Entry 4IVY (X-ray diffraction, 1.95 A resolution); this record covers chains A and B of the 4 polymer chains in the assembly.

[Chain A (and B)]
Molecule: Estrogen receptor
Source organism: Homo sapiens
Notes: fragment: Ligand-binding Domain; chain B of this document is another copy of the same molecule, construct and numbering; everything in this record applies to it too
UniProt: P03372 (ESR1_HUMAN); residues 303-549 here = UniProt positions 303-549
Sequence (247 residues; row label = number of the first residue in the row):
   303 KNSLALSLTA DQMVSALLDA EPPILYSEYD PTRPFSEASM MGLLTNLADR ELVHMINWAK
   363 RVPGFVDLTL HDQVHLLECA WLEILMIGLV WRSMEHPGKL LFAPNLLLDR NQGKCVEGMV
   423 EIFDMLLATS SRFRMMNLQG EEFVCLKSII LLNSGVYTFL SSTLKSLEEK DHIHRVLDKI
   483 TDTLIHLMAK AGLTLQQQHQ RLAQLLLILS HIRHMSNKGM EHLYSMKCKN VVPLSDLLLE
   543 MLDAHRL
Unresolved in the structure: 303, 415-417, 460-472, 549 (chain B: 303-304, 416-420, 461-467, 549)
Sequence notes: engineered mutation Ser-537 (Tyr in P03372)
Small-molecule neighbours: 1GT (4-[1-(but-3-en-1-yl)-7-(trifluoromethyl)-1H-indazol-3-yl]benzene-1,3-diol): Met-343, Leu-346, Thr-347, Leu-349, Ala-350, Glu-353, Leu-384, Leu-387, Met-388, Leu-391, Arg-394, Phe-404, Met-421, Ile-424, Phe-425, Leu-428, Gly-521, His-524, Leu-525, Met-528

[Interface between chain A and chain B]
Contacting residue pairs (52):
  Ala-430(A) with Tyr-459(B)
  Arg-434(A) with Tyr-459(B), hydrogen bond; His-476(B)
  Ile-451(A) with Leu-509(B), hydrophobic
  Asn-455(A) with Leu-509(B); His-513(B), hydrogen bond (backbone-side chain)
  Ser-456(A) with His-513(B)
  Val-458(A) with His-513(B)
  Tyr-459(A) with Ala-430(B), hydrophobic; His-513(B)
  His-476(A) with Arg-434(B), hydrogen bond
  Asp-480(A) with Gln-502(B); Gln-506(B), hydrogen bond
  Thr-483(A) with His-501(B); Ala-505(B)
  Asp-484(A) with Gln-498(B), hydrogen bond; Gln-502(B), hydrogen bond
  Ile-487(A) with His-501(B)
  Leu-497(A) with Leu-497(B), hydrophobic
  Gln-498(A) with Asp-484(B), hydrogen bond
  His-501(A) with Thr-483(B); Asp-484(B), salt bridge; Ile-487(B); Leu-504(B)
  Gln-502(A) with Asp-484(B), hydrogen bond
  Leu-504(A) with His-501(B)
  Ala-505(A) with Thr-483(B); Leu-508(B), hydrophobic
  Gln-506(A) with Asp-480(B), hydrogen bond
  Leu-508(A) with Ala-505(B), hydrophobic
  Leu-509(A) with Ile-451(B), hydrophobic; Asn-455(B); Leu-508(B), hydrophobic
  Ile-510(A) with Tyr-459(B)
  Leu-511(A) with Leu-509(B), hydrophobic
  Ser-512(A) with Leu-511(B), hydrogen bond (side chain-backbone); Ser-512(B), hydrogen bond (side chain-backbone); Arg-515(B)
  His-513(A) with Asn-455(B), hydrogen bond (side chain-backbone); Ser-456(B); Val-458(B); Tyr-459(B); Arg-515(B)
  Arg-515(A) with Ser-512(B), hydrogen bond; His-513(B); His-516(B)
  His-516(A) with Arg-515(B); Asn-519(B), hydrogen bond
  Asn-519(A) with His-516(B), hydrogen bond; Asn-519(B), hydrogen bond
  Lys-520(A) with His-547(B)
  Glu-523(A) with Glu-523(B)
Interface residues without a listed pair, chain A (33 interface residues in all): Leu-479, Gln-500, His-547
Interface residues without a listed pair, chain B (31 interface residues in all): Leu-479, Lys-520

[In short]
33 residues of chain A face 31 of chain B across their interface; the contacts include 16 hydrogen bonds and 1
salt bridge. Polar pairs include His-501(A)/Asp-484(B), Arg-434(A)/Tyr-459(B) and Asn-455(A)/His-513(B). Chain
A binds compound 1GT.
Chain A and chain B are both Estrogen receptor (Homo sapiens); the structure, Crystal Structure of the
Estrogen Receptor alpha Ligand-binding Domain in Complex with Dynamic WAY-derivative, 7a, was determined by
X-ray diffraction (same publication as 4IU7, 4IUI, 4IV2, 4IV4, 4IVW, 4IW6 and 3 further entries).
